Entry 1X7S (X-ray diffraction, 1.55 A resolution); this record covers chains A and B.

Chain A (and B):
Protein: Transthyretin
Source organism: Homo sapiens
Notes: chain B of this document is another copy of the same molecule, construct and numbering; everything in this record applies to it too
Reference sequence: P02766 (TTHY_HUMAN); residues 1-127 here correspond to UniProt positions 21-147 (UniProt number = residue number + 20)
Amino-acid sequence (127 residues; numbered 1 to 127; the number before each row is that of its first residue):
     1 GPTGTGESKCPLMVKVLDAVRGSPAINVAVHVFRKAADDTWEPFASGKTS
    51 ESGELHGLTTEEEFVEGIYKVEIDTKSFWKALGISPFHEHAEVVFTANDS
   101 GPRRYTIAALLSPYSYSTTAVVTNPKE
Unresolved in the structure: 1-9, 125-127
Sequence notes: engineered mutation F78 (Tyr98 in P02766)
UniProt features mapped onto this chain:
  - binding site (L-thyroxine): K15, E54, S117
  - modified residue: C10 (Sulfocysteine), E42 (4-carboxyglutamate), S52 (Phosphoserine)
  - glycosylation: N98 (N-linked (GlcNAc...) asparagine)

Interface between chain A and chain B:
Contacting residue pairs (39):
  I68(A) - E89(B)
  K70(A) - K70(B)
  F87(A) - F95(B)  hydrophobic
  F87(A) - Y105(B)  hydrophobic
  F87(A) - I107(B)  hydrophobic
  F87(A) - A120(B)  hydrophobic
  H88(A) - V93(B)
  H88(A) - V94(B)
  E89(A) - V94(B)  hydrogen bond (backbone-backbone)
  E89(A) - F95(B)
  E89(A) - T96(B)  hydrogen bond
  H90(A) - V94(B)
  E92(A) - Y116(B)  hydrogen bond (backbone-side chain)
  V93(A) - H88(B)
  V94(A) - H88(B)
  V94(A) - E89(B)  hydrogen bond (backbone-backbone)
  V94(A) - H90(B)
  F95(A) - F87(B)  hydrophobic
  F95(A) - E89(B)
  T96(A) - E89(B)  hydrogen bond
  Y105(A) - F87(B)  hydrophobic
  I107(A) - F87(B)  hydrophobic
  Y114(A) - T119(B)
  Y114(A) - A120(B)  hydrogen bond (backbone-backbone)
  Y114(A) - V122(B)  hydrophobic
  S115(A) - T118(B)  hydrogen bond (side chain-backbone)
  S115(A) - T119(B)  hydrogen bond
  Y116(A) - E92(B)  hydrogen bond (side chain-backbone)
  Y116(A) - S117(B)
  Y116(A) - T118(B)  hydrogen bond (backbone-backbone)
  S117(A) - Y116(B)
  S117(A) - S117(B)
  T118(A) - S115(B)  hydrogen bond (backbone-side chain)
  T118(A) - Y116(B)  hydrogen bond (backbone-backbone)
  T119(A) - Y114(B)
  T119(A) - S115(B)  hydrogen bond
  A120(A) - F87(B)  hydrophobic
  A120(A) - Y114(B)  hydrogen bond (backbone-backbone)
  V122(A) - Y114(B)  hydrophobic
Also at the interface, not in a pair above, chain A (22 interface residues in all): K76
Also at the interface, not in a pair above, chain B (21 interface residues in all): I68

Summary:
22 residues of chain A and 21 residues of chain B are in contact; the contacts include 14 hydrogen bonds.
Among the polar pairs are E89(A)-T96(B), E92(A)-Y116(B) and S115(A)-T118(B). UniProt lists 3
L-thyroxine-binding residues on chain A.
Chain A and chain B are both Transthyretin (Homo sapiens); the structure, The X-ray crystallographic structure
of the amyloidogenic variant TTR Tyr78Phe, was determined by X-ray diffraction together with 1X7T from the
same study.
